Entry 8IYW (electron microscopy, 3.45 A resolution); this record covers chains B and C of the 5 polymer chains in the assembly.

Chain B:
Protein: Guanine nucleotide-binding protein G(o) subunit alpha
Organism: Homo sapiens
UniProtKB: P09471 (GNAO_HUMAN); the construct has insertions or renumbered stretches relative to UniProt, so the offset changes along the chain: 6-49 = UniProt 6-49; 166-169 = UniProt 50-53; 182-230 = UniProt 182-230; 241-354 = UniProt 241-354
Amino-acid sequence (240 residues; row label = number of the first residue in the row; note: 126 numbers in that range are skipped by the numbering (no residue carries them; nothing is unmodelled there); numbers below 1 keep their minus sign (Met-11 is residue -11)):
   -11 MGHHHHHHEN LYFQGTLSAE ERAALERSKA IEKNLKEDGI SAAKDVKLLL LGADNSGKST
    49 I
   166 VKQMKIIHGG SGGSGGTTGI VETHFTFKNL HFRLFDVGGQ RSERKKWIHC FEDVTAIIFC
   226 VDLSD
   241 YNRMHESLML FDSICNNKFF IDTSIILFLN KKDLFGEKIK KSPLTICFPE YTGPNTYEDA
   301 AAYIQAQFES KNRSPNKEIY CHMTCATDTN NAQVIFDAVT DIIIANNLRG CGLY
Unresolved in the structure: -11 to 5, 166-182, 241-244
Sequence notes: initiating methionine (-11); expression tag (-10 to 5); engineered mutation Asp42 (Gly in P09471), Asn43 (Glu in P09471), Ala332 (Ile in P09471), Ile335 (Val in P09471); linker (170-181); conflict Asp227 (Ala in P09471), Asp230 (Gly in P09471)
UniProt features mapped onto this chain:
  - region: Lys35 to Ala41, Ser44 to Thr48 (G1 motif), Phe197 to Arg206 (G3 motif), Ile266 to Asp273 (G4 motif), Thr324 to Thr329 (G5 motif)
  - binding site (GTP): Lys46, Ser47, Thr48, Asn270, Asp273, Cys325
  - binding site (Mg(2+)): Ser47, Thr182
  - modified residue: Gln205 (5-glutamyl histamine), Cys351 (ADP-ribosylcysteine)
  - lipidation: Cys351 (S-palmitoyl cysteine)

Chain C:
Protein: Guanine nucleotide-binding protein G(I)/G(S)/G(T) subunit beta-1
Organism: Homo sapiens
UniProtKB: P62873 (GBB1_HUMAN); residues 3-340 here = UniProt positions 3-340
Amino-acid sequence (350 residues; row label = number of the first residue in the row; numbers below 1 keep their minus sign (Met-9 is residue -9)):
    -9 MHHHHHHGSS GSELDQLRQE AEQLKNQIRD ARKACADATL SQITNNIDPV GRIQMRTRRT
    51 LRGHLAKIYA MHWGTDSRLL VSASQDGKLI IWDSYTTNKV HAIPLRSSWV MTCAYAPSGN
   111 YVACGGLDNI CSIYNLKTRE GNVRVSRELA GHTGYLSCCR FLDDNQIVTS SGDTTCALWD
   171 IETGQQTTTF TGHTGDVMSL SLAPDTRLFV SGACDASAKL WDVREGMCRQ TFTGHESDIN
   231 AICFFPNGNA FATGSDDATC RLFDLRADQE LMTYSHDNII CGITSVSFSK SGRLLLAGYD
   291 DFNCNVWDAL KADRAGVLAG HDNRVSCLGV TDDGMAVATG SWDSFLKIWN
Unresolved in the structure: -9 to 2
Sequence notes: initiating methionine (-9); expression tag (-8 to 2)
UniProt features mapped onto this chain:
  - modified residue: His266 (Phosphohistidine)
  - natural variant: Leu30 (L30F: In MRD42; uncertain significance), Arg52 (R52G: In MRD42), Gly64 (G64V: In MRD42), Asp76 (D76E: In MRD42; D76G: In MRD42), Gly77 (G77S: In MRD42), Lys78 (K78R: In MRD42), Ile80 (I80N: In MRD42; I80T: In MRD42), His91 (H91R: In MRD42; uncertain significance), Ala92 (A92T: In MRD42), Pro94 (P94S: In MRD42), Leu95 (L95P: In MRD42), Arg96 (R96L: In MRD42), 5 further natural variant entries in UniProt

Interface between chain B and chain C:
Residue-residue contacts (31):
  Arg15(B) - Val90(C)  hydrogen bond (side chain-backbone)
  Arg15(B) - His91(C)
  Ser16(B) - Asn88(C)
  Ser16(B) - Lys89(C)  hydrogen bond (side chain-backbone)
  Ile19(B) - Lys89(C)
  Glu20(B) - Lys89(C)
  Leu23(B) - Gly53(C)
  Leu23(B) - Leu55(C)
  Leu23(B) - Lys78(C)
  Leu23(B) - Lys89(C)
  Gly27(B) - Leu55(C)
  Gly184(B) - Asn119(C)
  Ile185(B) - Trp99(C)
  Ile185(B) - Leu117(C)
  Phe200(B) - Trp99(C)  hydrophobic
  Gln205(B) - Asn119(C)
  Ser207(B) - Tyr145(C)
  Ser207(B) - Asp186(C)  hydrogen bond
  Lys211(B) - Tyr145(C)
  Lys211(B) - Cys204(C)
  Lys211(B) - Asp228(C)
  Lys211(B) - Asn230(C)
  Trp212(B) - Leu117(C)  hydrophobic
  His214(B) - Lys57(C)  hydrogen bond (backbone-side chain)
  His214(B) - Tyr59(C)  hydrogen bond
  Cys215(B) - Tyr59(C)
  Cys215(B) - Gln75(C)  hydrogen bond (backbone-side chain)
  Cys215(B) - Trp99(C)
  Cys215(B) - Leu117(C)  hydrophobic
  Glu217(B) - Lys57(C)
  Asp218(B) - Gln75(C)  hydrogen bond
Interface residues without a listed pair, chain B (22 interface residues in all): Asp26, Thr183, Arg198, Glu208, Phe216
Interface residues without a listed pair, chain C (23 interface residues in all): Thr87, Ala92, Ser98, Met101, Trp332

Overview:
22 residues of chain B face 23 of chain C across their interface; the contacts include 7 hydrogen bonds. Polar
contacts include Arg15(B)-Val90(C), Ser16(B)-Lys89(C) and Ser207(B)-Asp186(C). Curated annotation (UniProt)
lists 6 GTP-binding residues and Mg2+-binding residues Ser47(B) and Thr182(B) on chain B.
Here chain B is Guanine nucleotide-binding protein G(o) subunit alpha and chain C is Guanine
nucleotide-binding protein G(I)/G(S)/G(T) subunit beta-1, both from Homo sapiens. Entry 8IYW (Structure of
GSK256073-GPR109A-G-protein complex) was determined by electron microscopy together with 8IY9, 8IYH, 8JER and
8JHN from the same study.
